Entry 8Q9P (X-ray diffraction, 2.20 A resolution); this record covers chains B and L of the 5 polymer chains in the assembly.

[Chain B]
Name: MEF2D protein
Organism: Homo sapiens
UniProtKB: Q05BX2 (Q05BX2_HUMAN); residue numbers follow UniProt; this construct covers 1-95
Amino-acid sequence (95 residues; each row starts with the number of its first residue):
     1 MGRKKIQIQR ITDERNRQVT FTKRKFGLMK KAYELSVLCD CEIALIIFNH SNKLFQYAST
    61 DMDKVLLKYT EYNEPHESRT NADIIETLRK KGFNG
Disordered / not traced: 1, 94-95

[Chain L]
Molecule: MADS box dsNA rev:TCTTATAAATAGTT
Organism: Homo sapiens
Sequence (14 nucleotides; each row starts with the number of its first residue):
     2 TCTTATAAAT AGTT

[Chain B / chain L interface]
Residue-residue contacts - 9 pairs, chain B then chain L:
  Gly2(B) - DT7(L)  hydrogen bond to the base
  Gly2(B) - DA8(L)  hydrogen bond to the sugar
  Arg3(B) - DT5(L)  hydrogen bond to the base
  Arg3(B) - DA6(L)  hydrogen bond to the sugar
  Arg3(B) - DT7(L)  sugar contact
  Lys5(B) - DA8(L)  phosphate contact
  Lys5(B) - DA9(L)  salt bridge to the phosphate
  Lys31(B) - DA10(L)  hydrogen bond to the phosphate
  Lys31(B) - DT11(L)  salt bridge to the phosphate
Also at the interface, not in a pair above, chain B (5 interface residues in all): Lys4

[In short]
5 residues of chain B and 7 residues of chain L are in contact, with 5 hydrogen bonds and 2 salt bridges.
Among the polar pairs are Gly2(B)-DT7(L), Arg3(B)-DT5(L) and Gly2(B)-DA8(L).
Chain B is MEF2D protein and chain L is MADS box dsNA rev:TCTTATAAATAGTT, both from Homo sapiens; the
structure, Crystal Structure of the MADS-box/MEF2 Domain of MEF2D bound to dsDNA and HDAC5 deacetylase binding
motif, was determined by X-ray diffraction together with 8Q9N, 8PDE, 8Q9Q, 8Q9R and 8C84 from the same study.
